Entry 1VFL (X-ray diffraction, 1.80 A resolution); this record covers chain A.

== Chain A ==
Molecule: Adenosine deaminase
Source organism: Bos taurus
Notes: EC 3.5.4.4
UniProt: P56658 (ADA_BOVIN); residues -1 to 354 here correspond to UniProt positions 1-356 (UniProt number = residue number + 2)
Amino-acid sequence (356 residues; each row starts with the number of its first residue; numbers below 1 keep their minus sign (Ala-1 is residue -1)):
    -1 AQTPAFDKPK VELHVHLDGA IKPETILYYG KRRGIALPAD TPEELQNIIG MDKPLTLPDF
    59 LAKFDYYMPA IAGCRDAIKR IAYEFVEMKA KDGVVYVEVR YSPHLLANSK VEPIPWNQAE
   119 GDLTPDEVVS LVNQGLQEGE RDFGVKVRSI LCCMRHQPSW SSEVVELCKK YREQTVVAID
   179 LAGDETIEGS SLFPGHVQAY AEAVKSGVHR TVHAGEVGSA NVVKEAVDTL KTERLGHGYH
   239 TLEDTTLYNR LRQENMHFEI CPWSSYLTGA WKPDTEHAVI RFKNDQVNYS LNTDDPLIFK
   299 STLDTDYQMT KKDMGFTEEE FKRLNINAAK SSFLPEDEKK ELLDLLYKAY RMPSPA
Not modelled in the structure: -1 to 0, 350-354
UniProt features mapped onto this chain:
  - binding site (Zn(2+)): Asp293
Ion coordination: Zn2+: His12, His14, His211, Asp292

== Summary ==
His12, His14, His211 and Asp292 coordinate Zn2+. UniProt lists Zn2+-binding residue Asp293.
Chain A is Adenosine deaminase (Bos taurus); the structure, Adenosine deaminase, was determined by X-ray
diffraction.
